Entry 8SO5 (X-ray diffraction, 2.35 A resolution); this record covers chains J and L of the 4 polymer chains in the assembly.

[Chain J]
Name: Protein related to penicillin acylase
Source organism: Acidovorax sp. MR-S7
Reference sequence: A0A0A1VBK6 (A0A0A1VBK6_9BURK); residues 1-209 here correspond to UniProt positions 25-233 (UniProt number = residue number + 24)
Sequence (209 residues; numbered 1 to 209; the number before each row is that of its first residue):
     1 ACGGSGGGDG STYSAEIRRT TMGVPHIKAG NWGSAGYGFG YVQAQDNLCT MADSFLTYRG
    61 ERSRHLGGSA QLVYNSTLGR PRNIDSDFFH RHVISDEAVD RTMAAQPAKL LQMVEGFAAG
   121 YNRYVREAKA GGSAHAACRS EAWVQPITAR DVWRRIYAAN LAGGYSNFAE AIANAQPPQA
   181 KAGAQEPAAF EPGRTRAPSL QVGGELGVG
Not modelled in the structure: 1-10, 180-209
Disulfides: C49-C138

[Chain L]
Name: Protein related to penicillin acylase
Source organism: Acidovorax sp. MR-S7
Reference sequence: A0A0A1VBK6 (A0A0A1VBK6_9BURK); residues 1-573 here correspond to UniProt positions 234-806 (UniProt number = residue number + 233)
Sequence (575 residues; each row starts with the number of its first residue):
     1 SNMYGFGTAA TGEGSGLLFG NPHWYWKGPD RFYQAQLTID GEANVSGVSF LGLPVIQIGF
    61 NDSVAWSHTV STARRFGFFQ LSLVPGDPTS YLVDGVPVKM KPATITVPSR NADGSVSDVT
   121 RTLYHSEFGP LVNLAGLNPA LAWSQQTAFA IRDINGENFR TLRTWMRWNQ AKSLDEFIAI
   181 QKEEAGIPWV NTVAVGRGDA KAWYADIGVV PNVSPAQLAR CTTPFGKAFA QALPNVPFFD
   241 GSRSECDWLT DADSVQPGAI GVSRMPSLQR DDYVGNMNDS YWLANVHAPL TGYPAIFGPA
   301 GTSAQTLRTR MGHTMVLERL AGTDGYPGNK ATPAVVREMV LGNRVFSAER FKDEVLDLIC
   361 TPAQWTVNGA AVDAAQACAV LAAWDNRGRK DSRGAHLWDE FWSRVPTASL FTVPFSAADP
   421 LNTPRGINAA AADALRQAMA TAVARVGQSG YALDAPRGEV LYVTRGGTRL PLYGGCGAMG
   481 YFTITCSEND ITQGGYSMDG QPNASNSYMQ VVSFPASGVQ AHTFLTYSLS DDPASPHHGD
   541 YTKAYSAGQW LRVPFTEAEI TGNADYRTAT VKELE
Construct notes: conflict L17 (Val250 in A0A0A1VBK6), P85 (Gln318 in A0A0A1VBK6), D87 (Glu320 in A0A0A1VBK6), 20 further conflict positions vs the reference (A0A0A1VBK6) not listed; expression tag (574-575)
Disulfides: C221-C246, C360-C378, C476-C486
Covalent attachments: decanoic acid (DKA) linked to S1
Small-molecule neighbours: decanoic acid (DKA): P22, H23, W24, F32, F50, Q57, I58, H68, T69, V70, W165, P188, W189, V190, N278

[Chain J / chain L interface]
Pairs across the interface (204; chain J residue first):
  S11(J) - L574(L)
  S11(J) - E575(L)  hydrogen bond (backbone-backbone)
  T12(J) - E573(L)
  T12(J) - L574(L)
  T12(J) - E575(L)
  Y13(J) - V571(L)
  Y13(J) - K572(L)
  Y13(J) - E573(L)  hydrogen bond (backbone-backbone)
  Y13(J) - E575(L)
  S14(J) - V571(L)
  S14(J) - K572(L)  hydrogen bond
  A15(J) - A569(L)
  A15(J) - T570(L)
  A15(J) - V571(L)  hydrogen bond (backbone-backbone)
  E16(J) - T568(L)  hydrogen bond
  E16(J) - A569(L)
  I17(J) - R567(L)
  I17(J) - T568(L)
  I17(J) - A569(L)  hydrogen bond (backbone-backbone)
  I17(J) - V571(L)  hydrophobic
  R18(J) - E557(L)  salt bridge
  R18(J) - I560(L)
  R18(J) - Y566(L)
  R18(J) - R567(L)
  R18(J) - T568(L)
  R19(J) - Y33(L)
  R19(J) - D565(L)
  R19(J) - Y566(L)
  R19(J) - R567(L)  hydrogen bond (backbone-backbone)
  T20(J) - P554(L)
  T20(J) - N563(L)
  T21(J) - L551(L)
  T21(J) - N563(L)  hydrogen bond
  T21(J) - D565(L)  hydrogen bond
  M22(J) - L529(L)
  M22(J) - H537(L)
  M22(J) - D540(L)
  M22(J) - Y541(L)
  M22(J) - A544(L)  hydrophobic
  G23(J) - L529(L)
  G23(J) - H537(L)
  V24(J) - L529(L)
  P25(J) - Y33(L)
  P25(J) - Q34(L)
  P25(J) - A35(L)
  P25(J) - Q36(L)  hydrogen bond (backbone-backbone)
  H26(J) - Q36(L)  hydrogen bond
  H26(J) - P554(L)
  H26(J) - I560(L)
  I27(J) - Q36(L)  hydrogen bond (backbone-backbone)
  I27(J) - L37(L)
  I27(J) - T38(L)  hydrogen bond (backbone-backbone)
  K28(J) - T38(L)
  K28(J) - D40(L)
  K28(J) - E557(L)  salt bridge
  A29(J) - T38(L)  hydrogen bond (backbone-backbone)
  A29(J) - I39(L)
  A29(J) - D40(L)  hydrogen bond (backbone-backbone)
  G30(J) - D40(L)
  N31(J) - I39(L)
  W32(J) - I39(L)  hydrophobic
  W32(J) - E42(L)  hydrogen bond
  W32(J) - M166(L)  hydrophobic
  W32(J) - Q170(L)
  A35(J) - I39(L)  hydrophobic
  Y37(J) - V571(L)
  Y37(J) - K572(L)
  Y37(J) - E573(L)  hydrogen bond
  F39(J) - A35(L)  hydrophobic
  F39(J) - L37(L)  hydrophobic
  F39(J) - S49(L)
  F39(J) - L53(L)
  F39(J) - P54(L)
  Y41(J) - V571(L)  hydrophobic
  V42(J) - Y33(L)  hydrogen bond (backbone-side chain)
  Q43(J) - Y33(L)
  Q43(J) - L51(L)
  Q43(J) - G52(L)  hydrogen bond (side chain-backbone)
  Q43(J) - L53(L)  hydrogen bond (side chain-backbone)
  D46(J) - Y33(L)  hydrogen bond
  D46(J) - S530(L)  hydrogen bond (backbone-side chain)
  D46(J) - D531(L)  hydrogen bond (backbone-backbone)
  N47(J) - R31(L)  hydrogen bond
  N47(J) - Y33(L)
  N47(J) - L51(L)
  N47(J) - L529(L)  hydrogen bond (side chain-backbone)
  N47(J) - S530(L)
  N47(J) - D531(L)  hydrogen bond (side chain-backbone)
  C49(J) - D531(L)
  T50(J) - G28(L)
  T50(J) - P29(L)
  T50(J) - D531(L)  hydrogen bond
  M51(J) - G52(L)
  S54(J) - P29(L)
  Y58(J) - P29(L)
  S63(J) - P108(L)
  S63(J) - S109(L)
  S63(J) - R110(L)  hydrogen bond (backbone-backbone)
  R64(J) - P108(L)  hydrogen bond (backbone-backbone)
  R64(J) - R110(L)
  H65(J) - R110(L)
  G67(J) - R110(L)
  G68(J) - S109(L)  hydrogen bond (backbone-side chain)
  G68(J) - R110(L)
  V73(J) - Q501(L)  hydrogen bond (backbone-side chain)
  Y74(J) - G28(L)
  Y74(J) - Q501(L)
  N75(J) - K27(L)
  N75(J) - Q501(L)  hydrogen bond (backbone-side chain)
  S76(J) - Y25(L)  hydrogen bond (backbone-side chain)
  S76(J) - D30(L)
  T77(J) - W24(L)
  T77(J) - Y25(L)  hydrogen bond (backbone-side chain)
  T77(J) - D30(L)  hydrogen bond
  R80(J) - Q501(L)
  I84(J) - V107(L)  hydrophobic
  D85(J) - R121(L)  salt bridge
  D87(J) - V107(L)
  F88(J) - I105(L)
  F88(J) - V107(L)  hydrophobic
  F88(J) - V119(L)
  F88(J) - R121(L)
  R91(J) - I105(L)
  R91(J) - T106(L)  hydrogen bond (side chain-backbone)
  R91(J) - V107(L)
  R91(J) - P108(L)
  H92(J) - I105(L)
  H92(J) - L123(L)
  H92(J) - Y124(L)  hydrogen bond (side chain-backbone)
  H92(J) - H125(L)  hydrogen bond
  E97(J) - K101(L)  salt bridge
  R101(J) - E157(L)  salt bridge
  R101(J) - F159(L)
  T102(J) - F159(L)
  A105(J) - F159(L)  hydrophobic
  A105(J) - R163(L)
  Q106(J) - F159(L)  hydrogen bond (side chain-backbone)
  P107(J) - R163(L)
  K109(J) - E42(L)  salt bridge
  K109(J) - M166(L)
  L110(J) - V55(L)  hydrophobic
  L110(J) - L162(L)
  L110(J) - R163(L)
  L110(J) - M166(L)  hydrophobic
  M113(J) - P54(L)
  M113(J) - V55(L)  hydrophobic
  F117(J) - G52(L)
  A119(J) - E573(L)
  R123(J) - V571(L)
  R123(J) - K572(L)  hydrogen bond (side chain-backbone)
  R126(J) - E573(L)  salt bridge
  A134(J) - D532(L)
  H135(J) - D532(L)  hydrogen bond (backbone-side chain)
  V152(J) - G52(L)
  R155(J) - P29(L)  hydrogen bond (side chain-backbone)
  R155(J) - D30(L)  salt bridge
  R155(J) - F50(L)
  R155(J) - L51(L)  hydrogen bond (side chain-backbone)
  R155(J) - G52(L)
  R155(J) - L53(L)
  I156(J) - L53(L)  hydrophobic
  I156(J) - L162(L)  hydrophobic
  Y157(J) - G156(L)  hydrogen bond (side chain-backbone)
  Y157(J) - F159(L)  hydrophobic
  A159(J) - W189(L)  hydrogen bond (backbone-side chain)
  N160(J) - N155(L)  hydrogen bond (backbone-side chain)
  N160(J) - N158(L)  hydrogen bond (side chain-backbone)
  N160(J) - T161(L)  hydrogen bond
  N160(J) - W189(L)  hydrogen bond (backbone-side chain)
  L161(J) - D153(L)
  A162(J) - W189(L)
  G163(J) - F76(L)
  G163(J) - W189(L)
  G164(J) - F76(L)
  G164(J) - D153(L)  hydrogen bond (backbone-side chain)
  Y165(J) - P130(L)
  Y165(J) - I151(L)
  Y165(J) - R152(L)
  Y165(J) - D153(L)  hydrogen bond (side chain-backbone)
  F168(J) - F76(L)  hydrophobic
  F168(J) - F78(L)  hydrophobic
  F168(J) - I151(L)  hydrophobic
  A171(J) - V132(L)  hydrophobic
  A171(J) - N133(L)  hydrogen bond (backbone-backbone)
  I172(J) - P130(L)  hydrophobic
  I172(J) - L131(L)
  A173(J) - R121(L)  hydrogen bond (backbone-side chain)
  A173(J) - L123(L)
  N174(J) - R121(L)
  N174(J) - N133(L)  hydrogen bond (backbone-side chain)
  A175(J) - L123(L)
  A175(J) - L131(L)
  A175(J) - V132(L)
  A175(J) - N133(L)
  A175(J) - W143(L)
  Q176(J) - T122(L)  hydrogen bond (side chain-backbone)
  Q176(J) - W143(L)
  P177(J) - T89(L)
  P177(J) - Y124(L)
  P177(J) - W143(L)
  P178(J) - P88(L)
  P178(J) - W143(L)
  P178(J) - S144(L)
  P178(J) - Q145(L)
Other interface residues (no listed pair), chain J (91 interface residues in all): L48, G60, A98, V114
Other interface residues (no listed pair), chain L (96 interface residues in all): A43, I56, R75, A103, V116, T120, G129, P188, L233, V553

[In short]
91 residues of chain J and 96 residues of chain L are in contact, with 55 hydrogen bonds and 8 salt bridges.
Polar pairs include R18(J)-E557(L), K28(J)-E557(L) and D85(J)-R121(L). Covalently linked decanoic acid: at
S1(L).
Chain J is Protein related to penicillin acylase and chain L is Protein related to penicillin acylase, both
from Acidovorax sp. MR-S7; the structure, Crystal structure of the engineered quorum quenching acylase MacQ
variant M1 - acylated form, was determined by X-ray diffraction.
